2DBW - chains A and B; structure by X-ray diffraction, 1.80 A resolution.

Chain A:
Molecule: Gamma-glutamyltranspeptidase
Organism: Escherichia coli K12
Notes: EC 2.3.2.2; fragment: large subunit
UniProt: P18956 (GGT_ECOLI); residue numbers follow UniProt; this construct covers 25-390
Chain sequence (366 residues; row label = number of the first residue in the row):
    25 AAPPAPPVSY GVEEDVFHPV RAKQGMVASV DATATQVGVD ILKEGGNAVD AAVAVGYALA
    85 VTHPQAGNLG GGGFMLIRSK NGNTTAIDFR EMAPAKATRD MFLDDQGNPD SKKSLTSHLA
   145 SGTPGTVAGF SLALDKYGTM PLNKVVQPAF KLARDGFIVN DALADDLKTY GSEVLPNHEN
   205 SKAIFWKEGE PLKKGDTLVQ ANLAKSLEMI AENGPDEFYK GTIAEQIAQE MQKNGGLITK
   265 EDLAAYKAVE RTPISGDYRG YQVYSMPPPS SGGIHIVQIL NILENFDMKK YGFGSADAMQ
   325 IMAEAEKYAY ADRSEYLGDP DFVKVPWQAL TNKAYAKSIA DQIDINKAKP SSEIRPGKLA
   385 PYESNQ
Not modelled in the structure: 25-28, 388-390
Modified residues: Mse-50, Mse-99, Mse-116, Mse-125, Mse-164, Mse-233, Mse-255, Mse-290, Mse-312, Mse-323, Mse-326 (selenomethionine; parent Met)
Swiss-Prot annotation at these positions:
  - binding site (L-glutamate): Arg-114
From the paper describing this entry:
  - binding site for gamma-L-glutamic acid: Arg-114
  - contacts within the chain: Arg-114/Glu-115 (water-mediated contact)

Chain B:
Molecule: Gamma-glutamyltranspeptidase
Organism: Escherichia coli K12
Notes: EC 2.3.2.2; fragment: small subunit
UniProt: P18956 (GGT_ECOLI); numbering as in UniProt (aligned over 391-580)
Chain sequence (190 residues; numbered 391 to 580; the number before each row is that of its first residue):
   391 TTHYSVVDKD GNAVAVTYTL NTTFGTGIVA GESGILLNNQ MDDFSAKPGV PNVYGLVGGD
   451 ANAVGPNKRP LSSMSPTIVV KDGKTWLVTG SPGGSRIITT VLQMVVNSID YGLNVAEATN
   511 APRFHHQWLP DELRVEKGFS PDTLKLLEAK GQKVALKEAM GSTQSIMVGP DGELYGASDP
   571 RSVDDLTAGY
Modified residues: Mse-431, Mse-464, Mse-494, Mse-550, Mse-557 (selenomethionine; parent Met)
Covalent attachments: gamma-L-glutamic acid (GGL) linked to Thr-391
Ligand contacts: gamma-L-glutamic acid (GGL): Thr-409, Asn-411, Gln-430, Asp-433, Tyr-444, Ser-462, Ser-463, Mse-464, Pro-482, Gly-483, Gly-484, Ile-487
Swiss-Prot annotation at these positions:
  - active site: Thr-391 (Nucleophile)
  - binding site (L-glutamate): Thr-409, Asn-411, Gln-430, Asp-433, Ser-462, Ser-463, Gly-483, Gly-484
  - mutagenesis: Thr-391 (T391A: Abolishes autocatalytic cleavage, loss of enzymatic activity), Arg-513 (R513A: Not processed into its subunits, loss of enzymatic activity), Arg-571 (R571G: Not processed into its subunits, loss of enzymatic activity)
From the paper describing this entry:
  - catalytic residues: Thr-391, Thr-409, Gly-483, Gly-484
  - binding site for gamma-L-glutamic acid: Thr-391, Asn-411, Gln-430, Asp-433, Tyr-444, Ser-462, Ser-463, Gly-483, Gly-484
  - contacts within the chain: Thr-391/Thr-409 (hydrogen bond), Asn-411/Tyr-444 (hydrogen bond)

How chain A and chain B interact:
Residue-residue contacts - 366 pairs, chain A then chain B:
  Ala-29(A) / Ile-499(B)  hydrophobic
  Pro-30(A) / Ile-499(B)
  Pro-30(A) / Asp-500(B)
  Pro-31(A) / Gly-502(B)
  Val-32(A) / Lys-471(B)
  Val-32(A) / Trp-476(B)  hydrophobic
  Ser-33(A) / Gly-502(B)
  Ser-33(A) / Leu-503(B)
  Ser-33(A) / Asn-504(B)
  Ser-33(A) / Mse-557(B)
  Tyr-34(A) / Trp-476(B)  hydrogen bond
  Tyr-34(A) / Asn-504(B)
  Tyr-34(A) / Mse-557(B)
  Tyr-34(A) / Val-558(B)
  Tyr-34(A) / Gly-559(B)
  Tyr-34(A) / Pro-560(B)
  Tyr-34(A) / Tyr-565(B)
  Gly-35(A) / Asn-504(B)
  Asp-39(A) / Asn-504(B)  hydrogen bond
  Asp-39(A) / Glu-507(B)
  Phe-41(A) / Asn-504(B)  hydrogen bond (backbone-side chain)
  Phe-41(A) / Ala-506(B)
  Phe-41(A) / Glu-507(B)
  Phe-41(A) / Asn-510(B)
  His-42(A) / Ala-506(B)
  Pro-43(A) / Asn-504(B)
  Pro-43(A) / Val-505(B)  hydrophobic
  Pro-43(A) / Ala-506(B)
  Pro-43(A) / Tyr-565(B)  hydrophobic
  Pro-43(A) / Gly-566(B)
  Val-44(A) / Leu-564(B)
  Val-44(A) / Tyr-565(B)
  Val-44(A) / Gly-566(B)  hydrogen bond (backbone-backbone)
  Val-44(A) / Thr-577(B)
  Arg-45(A) / Glu-563(B)
  Arg-45(A) / Leu-564(B)
  Arg-45(A) / Tyr-565(B)
  Ala-46(A) / Glu-563(B)  hydrogen bond (backbone-side chain)
  Ala-46(A) / Leu-564(B)  hydrogen bond (backbone-backbone)
  Ala-46(A) / Gly-579(B)
  Ala-46(A) / Tyr-580(B)
  Lys-47(A) / Gly-562(B)
  Lys-47(A) / Glu-563(B)  salt bridge
  Lys-47(A) / Tyr-580(B)
  Gln-48(A) / Asp-398(B)
  Gln-48(A) / Lys-399(B)  hydrogen bond (backbone-backbone)
  Gln-48(A) / Leu-564(B)
  Gln-48(A) / Tyr-580(B)  hydrogen bond (backbone-backbone)
  Gly-49(A) / Val-397(B)
  Gly-49(A) / Leu-564(B)
  Gly-49(A) / Gly-579(B)
  Gly-49(A) / Tyr-580(B)  hydrogen bond (backbone-backbone)
  Mse-50(A) / Val-396(B)
  Mse-50(A) / Val-397(B)  hydrogen bond (backbone-backbone)
  Mse-50(A) / Ile-556(B)
  Mse-50(A) / Leu-564(B)
  Mse-50(A) / Tyr-565(B)
  Mse-50(A) / Gly-566(B)
  Mse-50(A) / Thr-577(B)
  Mse-50(A) / Ala-578(B)
  Val-51(A) / Ser-395(B)
  Val-51(A) / Leu-576(B)
  Val-51(A) / Thr-577(B)
  Val-51(A) / Ala-578(B)  hydrogen bond (backbone-backbone)
  Ala-52(A) / Tyr-394(B)
  Ala-52(A) / Ser-395(B)  hydrogen bond (backbone-backbone)
  Ala-52(A) / Gln-554(B)
  Ala-52(A) / Ser-555(B)
  Ala-52(A) / Leu-576(B)
  Ala-52(A) / Thr-577(B)
  Ser-53(A) / Tyr-394(B)
  Ser-53(A) / Gln-554(B)
  Ser-53(A) / Ser-568(B)
  Ser-53(A) / Asp-575(B)
  Ser-53(A) / Leu-576(B)  hydrogen bond (backbone-backbone)
  Val-54(A) / Thr-392(B)
  Val-54(A) / Gln-554(B)
  Val-54(A) / Ser-572(B)
  Val-54(A) / Asp-574(B)
  Val-54(A) / Asp-575(B)
  Asp-55(A) / Asp-574(B)
  Ala-56(A) / Asp-574(B)  hydrogen bond (backbone-backbone)
  Ala-56(A) / Leu-576(B)  hydrophobic
  Thr-59(A) / Leu-576(B)  hydrogen bond (side chain-backbone)
  Thr-59(A) / Ala-578(B)
  Val-63(A) / Ala-578(B)
  Leu-66(A) / Asp-398(B)
  Leu-66(A) / Tyr-580(B)  hydrogen bond (backbone-side chain)
  Lys-67(A) / Tyr-580(B)
  Asn-71(A) / Asp-398(B)
  Ala-72(A) / Val-396(B)
  Ala-72(A) / Asp-398(B)  hydrogen bond (backbone-side chain)
  Ala-72(A) / Asn-402(B)
  Ala-72(A) / Val-404(B)  hydrophobic
  Val-73(A) / Val-404(B)  hydrophobic
  Ala-76(A) / Tyr-394(B)  hydrogen bond (backbone-side chain)
  Ala-76(A) / Val-404(B)  hydrophobic
  Val-79(A) / Tyr-394(B)  hydrophobic
  Gly-80(A) / Tyr-394(B)  hydrogen bond (backbone-side chain)
  Gly-80(A) / Tyr-408(B)  hydrogen bond (backbone-side chain)
  Leu-83(A) / Tyr-394(B)  hydrophobic
  Leu-83(A) / Tyr-408(B)
  Ala-84(A) / Tyr-408(B)
  Pro-88(A) / Leu-410(B)
  Pro-88(A) / Phe-414(B)
  Pro-88(A) / Leu-426(B)
  Gln-89(A) / Thr-412(B)
  Gln-89(A) / Thr-413(B)
  Gln-89(A) / Phe-414(B)  hydrogen bond (backbone-backbone)
  Ala-90(A) / Thr-391(B)
  Ala-90(A) / Thr-392(B)
  Ala-90(A) / Thr-409(B)
  Gly-91(A) / Tyr-408(B)
  Asn-92(A) / Tyr-408(B)  hydrogen bond (backbone-side chain)
  Asn-92(A) / Thr-409(B)  hydrogen bond (side chain-backbone)
  Asn-92(A) / Leu-410(B)
  Leu-93(A) / Ile-425(B)
  Gly-94(A) / Leu-410(B)
  Gly-94(A) / Ile-425(B)
  Gly-94(A) / Leu-426(B)
  Gly-94(A) / Leu-427(B)
  Gly-94(A) / Asn-428(B)  hydrogen bond (backbone-side chain)
  Gly-95(A) / Thr-409(B)
  Gly-95(A) / Leu-410(B)
  Gly-95(A) / Asn-428(B)
  Gly-96(A) / Tyr-408(B)
  Gly-96(A) / Thr-409(B)  hydrogen bond (backbone-backbone)
  Gly-97(A) / Thr-407(B)
  Gly-97(A) / Tyr-408(B)
  Gly-97(A) / Mse-464(B)
  Phe-98(A) / Val-406(B)
  Phe-98(A) / Thr-407(B)  hydrogen bond (backbone-backbone)
  Phe-98(A) / Ser-462(B)
  Phe-98(A) / Mse-464(B)  hydrophobic
  Mse-99(A) / Val-404(B)  hydrophobic
  Mse-99(A) / Ala-405(B)
  Mse-99(A) / Val-406(B)  hydrophobic
  Leu-100(A) / Val-404(B)
  Leu-100(A) / Ala-405(B)  hydrogen bond (backbone-backbone)
  Leu-100(A) / Pro-466(B)
  Leu-100(A) / Thr-467(B)
  Leu-100(A) / Ile-468(B)
  Ile-101(A) / Ala-403(B)
  Arg-102(A) / Asn-402(B)
  Arg-102(A) / Ala-403(B)  hydrogen bond (backbone-backbone)
  Arg-102(A) / Ile-468(B)
  Arg-102(A) / Val-470(B)
  Arg-102(A) / Gly-473(B)
  Arg-102(A) / Thr-475(B)  hydrogen bond
  Ser-103(A) / Asn-402(B)
  Lys-104(A) / Asp-400(B)  salt bridge
  Lys-104(A) / Gly-401(B)
  Lys-104(A) / Asn-402(B)  hydrogen bond (backbone-side chain)
  Asp-112(A) / Arg-459(B)  salt bridge
  Phe-113(A) / Tyr-408(B)  hydrophobic
  Arg-114(A) / Gln-430(B)  hydrogen bond
  Arg-114(A) / Asp-433(B)  salt bridge
  Arg-114(A) / Arg-459(B)  hydrogen bond (backbone-side chain)
  Arg-114(A) / Pro-460(B)  hydrogen bond (side chain-backbone)
  Arg-114(A) / Leu-461(B)  hydrogen bond (side chain-backbone)
  Arg-114(A) / Ser-462(B)
  Arg-114(A) / Mse-464(B)
  Glu-115(A) / Asn-428(B)  hydrogen bond
  Glu-115(A) / Gln-430(B)  hydrogen bond
  Glu-115(A) / Arg-459(B)
  Glu-115(A) / Pro-460(B)
  Mse-116(A) / Asn-457(B)
  Mse-116(A) / Lys-458(B)
  Mse-116(A) / Arg-459(B)
  Ala-117(A) / Mse-431(B)  hydrophobic
  Ala-117(A) / Phe-434(B)  hydrophobic
  Ala-117(A) / Gly-455(B)
  Ala-117(A) / Asn-457(B)  hydrogen bond (backbone-backbone)
  Ala-117(A) / Lys-458(B)  hydrogen bond (backbone-backbone)
  Pro-118(A) / Pro-456(B)
  Pro-118(A) / Asn-457(B)
  Ala-119(A) / Pro-456(B)
  Ala-119(A) / Asn-457(B)
  Ala-121(A) / Pro-456(B)
  Thr-122(A) / Val-454(B)
  Arg-123(A) / Val-454(B)
  Mse-125(A) / Mse-431(B)
  Mse-125(A) / Val-454(B)
  Phe-126(A) / Mse-431(B)  hydrophobic
  Leu-127(A) / Ala-436(B)
  Leu-127(A) / Lys-437(B)
  Gly-131(A) / Lys-437(B)  hydrogen bond (backbone-side chain)
  Pro-133(A) / Ala-436(B)  hydrophobic
  Pro-133(A) / Lys-437(B)
  Pro-133(A) / Val-440(B)  hydrophobic
  Ser-138(A) / Asn-429(B)
  Ser-138(A) / Asp-432(B)  hydrogen bond
  Leu-139(A) / Thr-416(B)
  Leu-139(A) / Asn-429(B)  hydrogen bond (backbone-side chain)
  Leu-139(A) / Asp-432(B)
  Thr-140(A) / Ile-418(B)
  Ser-141(A) / Thr-416(B)
  His-142(A) / Ile-418(B)
  Leu-143(A) / Mse-431(B)
  Ala-144(A) / Thr-416(B)
  Ala-144(A) / Asn-428(B)
  Ala-144(A) / Asn-429(B)
  Ala-144(A) / Gln-430(B)  hydrogen bond (backbone-backbone)
  Ala-144(A) / Mse-431(B)  hydrogen bond (backbone-backbone)
  Ser-145(A) / Thr-416(B)
  Ser-145(A) / Leu-427(B)
  Ser-145(A) / Asn-428(B)  hydrogen bond (side chain-backbone)
  Ser-145(A) / Mse-431(B)
  Gly-146(A) / Asn-428(B)  hydrogen bond (backbone-side chain)
  Gly-146(A) / Mse-431(B)
  Thr-150(A) / Tyr-408(B)
  Phe-154(A) / Tyr-394(B)
  Phe-154(A) / Tyr-408(B)  hydrophobic
  Asn-184(A) / Asp-574(B)  hydrogen bond
  Asp-185(A) / Asp-574(B)  hydrogen bond (backbone-side chain)
  Ala-186(A) / Val-573(B)
  Ala-186(A) / Asp-574(B)  hydrogen bond (backbone-side chain)
  Asp-190(A) / Phe-414(B)
  Leu-191(A) / Phe-414(B)  hydrophobic
  Tyr-194(A) / Thr-413(B)
  Gly-195(A) / Phe-414(B)
  Val-198(A) / Thr-416(B)
  Val-198(A) / Gly-417(B)
  Leu-199(A) / Gly-417(B)
  Leu-199(A) / Leu-426(B)  hydrophobic
  His-202(A) / Gly-417(B)
  His-202(A) / Ile-418(B)
  Asn-204(A) / Val-419(B)  hydrogen bond (side chain-backbone)
  Asn-204(A) / Gly-421(B)  hydrogen bond (side chain-backbone)
  Ser-205(A) / Gly-417(B)  hydrogen bond (side chain-backbone)
  Ser-205(A) / Ile-418(B)
  Ser-205(A) / Val-419(B)  hydrogen bond (side chain-backbone)
  Ile-208(A) / Gly-424(B)
  Asn-226(A) / Glu-422(B)  hydrogen bond
  Asn-226(A) / Ser-423(B)
  Asn-226(A) / Gly-424(B)
  Leu-227(A) / Ser-423(B)  hydrogen bond (backbone-backbone)
  Leu-227(A) / Ile-425(B)  hydrophobic
  Ser-230(A) / Ser-423(B)  hydrogen bond (side chain-backbone)
  Ile-247(A) / Ile-425(B)  hydrophobic
  Gln-250(A) / Glu-422(B)
  Gln-250(A) / Ser-423(B)
  Ile-251(A) / Ala-420(B)  hydrophobic
  Glu-254(A) / Ile-418(B)
  Glu-254(A) / Val-419(B)
  Glu-254(A) / Ala-420(B)
  Glu-254(A) / Gly-421(B)  hydrogen bond (side chain-backbone)
  Mse-255(A) / Leu-427(B)  hydrophobic
  Tyr-270(A) / Arg-459(B)  hydrogen bond
  Lys-271(A) / Arg-459(B)  hydrogen bond (backbone-side chain)
  Val-273(A) / Arg-459(B)
  Arg-275(A) / Arg-459(B)
  Tyr-282(A) / Ile-499(B)  hydrophobic
  Tyr-282(A) / Asp-500(B)  hydrogen bond
  Arg-283(A) / Asp-500(B)  salt bridge
  Tyr-285(A) / Val-469(B)  hydrophobic
  Tyr-285(A) / Val-470(B)
  Tyr-285(A) / Lys-471(B)  hydrogen bond
  Tyr-285(A) / Trp-476(B)  hydrophobic
  Tyr-285(A) / Ile-499(B)  hydrophobic
  Gln-286(A) / Ile-468(B)
  Gln-286(A) / Val-469(B)
  Gln-286(A) / Val-470(B)  hydrogen bond (backbone-backbone)
  Val-287(A) / Thr-467(B)
  Val-287(A) / Ile-468(B)
  Tyr-288(A) / Thr-467(B)
  Tyr-288(A) / Ile-468(B)  hydrogen bond (backbone-backbone)
  Tyr-288(A) / Val-470(B)  hydrophobic
  Ser-289(A) / Ser-465(B)
  Ser-289(A) / Pro-466(B)  hydrogen bond (side chain-backbone)
  Ser-289(A) / Thr-467(B)  hydrogen bond
  Mse-290(A) / Mse-464(B)
  Mse-290(A) / Pro-466(B)  hydrophobic
  Pro-293(A) / Arg-459(B)
  Pro-293(A) / Pro-460(B)
  Pro-293(A) / Leu-461(B)
  Pro-293(A) / Ser-462(B)  hydrogen bond (backbone-backbone)
  Ser-294(A) / Ser-462(B)
  Ser-294(A) / Ser-463(B)
  Ser-294(A) / Mse-464(B)  hydrogen bond (side chain-backbone)
  Ser-295(A) / Leu-461(B)
  Ser-295(A) / Ser-462(B)  hydrogen bond (backbone-backbone)
  Ser-295(A) / Ser-463(B)
  Ser-295(A) / Ile-488(B)
  Gly-296(A) / Ser-463(B)
  Gly-296(A) / Ser-465(B)
  Ile-300(A) / Ser-465(B)
  Ile-300(A) / Ile-488(B)
  Ile-300(A) / Val-491(B)  hydrophobic
  Ile-303(A) / Leu-492(B)  hydrophobic
  Leu-304(A) / Leu-492(B)  hydrophobic
  Leu-307(A) / Val-496(B)  hydrophobic
  Mse-312(A) / Asp-500(B)
  Mse-312(A) / Tyr-501(B)
  Lys-313(A) / Asp-500(B)
  Gly-316(A) / Tyr-501(B)
  Phe-317(A) / Asn-497(B)
  Phe-317(A) / Tyr-501(B)
  Phe-317(A) / Ala-511(B)  hydrophobic
  Phe-317(A) / Pro-512(B)
  Gly-318(A) / Thr-533(B)  hydrogen bond (backbone-side chain)
  Ser-319(A) / Thr-533(B)
  Ala-320(A) / Thr-533(B)
  Ala-320(A) / Leu-536(B)  hydrophobic
  Ala-320(A) / Leu-537(B)
  Ala-320(A) / Lys-540(B)
  Asp-321(A) / Lys-540(B)  salt bridge
  Ala-322(A) / Tyr-501(B)
  Mse-323(A) / Phe-514(B)
  Mse-323(A) / Phe-529(B)  hydrophobic
  Mse-323(A) / Thr-533(B)
  Mse-323(A) / Leu-537(B)  hydrophobic
  Gln-324(A) / Leu-537(B)
  Gln-324(A) / Lys-540(B)
  Gln-324(A) / Gln-542(B)  hydrogen bond
  Mse-326(A) / Leu-492(B)  hydrophobic
  Mse-326(A) / Gln-493(B)
  Mse-326(A) / Phe-514(B)  hydrophobic
  Ala-327(A) / His-516(B)
  Ala-327(A) / Gln-542(B)
  Glu-328(A) / Gln-542(B)  hydrogen bond
  Glu-330(A) / Thr-489(B)
  Glu-330(A) / Leu-492(B)
  Glu-330(A) / His-515(B)
  Glu-330(A) / His-516(B)  hydrogen bond (side chain-backbone)
  Lys-331(A) / His-516(B)
  Lys-331(A) / Trp-518(B)
  Tyr-334(A) / Ser-485(B)  hydrogen bond (side chain-backbone)
  Tyr-334(A) / Ile-488(B)
  Tyr-334(A) / Thr-489(B)
  Tyr-334(A) / His-515(B)
  Tyr-334(A) / His-516(B)
  Tyr-334(A) / Gln-517(B)
  Tyr-334(A) / Trp-518(B)  hydrophobic
  Ala-335(A) / Trp-518(B)  hydrophobic
  Arg-337(A) / Leu-446(B)
  Arg-337(A) / Leu-461(B)
  Arg-337(A) / Ser-462(B)
  Arg-337(A) / Ser-463(B)  hydrogen bond
  Ser-338(A) / Val-447(B)
  Ser-338(A) / Gly-448(B)
  Ser-338(A) / Gly-449(B)
  Ser-338(A) / Trp-518(B)
  Glu-339(A) / Ala-451(B)
  Leu-341(A) / Ala-451(B)
  Leu-341(A) / Asn-452(B)
  Leu-341(A) / Leu-461(B)  hydrophobic
  Gly-342(A) / Ala-451(B)
  Gly-342(A) / Leu-461(B)
  Asp-343(A) / Lys-458(B)
  Asp-343(A) / Arg-459(B)  hydrogen bond (side chain-backbone)
  Phe-346(A) / Pro-456(B)
  Phe-346(A) / Asn-457(B)
  Phe-346(A) / Lys-458(B)
  Ile-369(A) / Lys-540(B)  hydrogen bond (backbone-side chain)
  Asn-370(A) / Lys-540(B)
  Lys-371(A) / Lys-540(B)
  Ala-372(A) / Lys-540(B)  hydrogen bond (backbone-backbone)
  Ala-372(A) / Gln-542(B)
  Pro-374(A) / Asp-521(B)
  Ser-375(A) / His-516(B)
  Ser-375(A) / Trp-518(B)  hydrogen bond (side chain-backbone)
  Ser-375(A) / Leu-519(B)
  Ser-375(A) / Asp-521(B)  hydrogen bond (backbone-side chain)
  Ile-378(A) / Trp-518(B)  hydrogen bond (backbone-side chain)
  Arg-379(A) / Trp-518(B)
Interface residues without a listed pair, chain A (169 interface residues in all): Gln-60, Gly-69, Ala-75, His-87, Asn-132, Pro-148, Leu-187, Phe-209, Phe-242, Asp-266, Gly-297, His-299, Tyr-340, Asp-345, Val-347
Interface residues without a listed pair, chain B (137 interface residues in all): His-393, Asn-411, Gly-415, Val-443, Ala-453, Val-495, Ser-498, Leu-523, Val-525, Gly-541, Ser-552
Interface features reported in the paper:
  - pairs named by the authors: Glu-115(A)/Gln-430(B)

In short:
Chain A and chain B form an interface of 169 and 137 residues respectively; the contacts include 79 hydrogen
bonds and 6 salt bridges. Polar contacts include Lys-47(A)/Glu-563(B), Lys-104(A)/Asp-400(B) and
Asp-112(A)/Arg-459(B). The paper describes a contact between Glu-115(A) and Gln-430(B). From the paper:
catalytic residues Thr-391(B), Thr-409(B) and Gly-483(B) among others; a binding site for gamma-L-glutamic
acid at Arg-114(A) and Thr-391(B) among others.
Here chain A is Gamma-glutamyltranspeptidase and chain B is Gamma-glutamyltranspeptidase, both from
Escherichia coli K12. Entry 2DBW (Crystal Structure of Gamma-glutamyltranspeptidase from Escherichia coli
Acyl-Enzyme Intermediate) was determined by X-ray diffraction together with 2DBU and 2DBX from the same study.
